Entry 8Y3U (electron microscopy, 2.98 A resolution); this record covers chains C and G of the 12 polymer chains in the assembly.

Chain C (and G):
Molecule: Virion spike glycoprotein
Organism: Ebola virus
Notes: chain G of this document is another copy of the same molecule, construct and numbering; everything in this record applies to it too
Reference sequence: A0A1C4HDV6 (A0A1C4HDV6_9MONO); numbering as in UniProt (aligned over 503-597)
Amino-acid sequence (97 residues; row label = number of the first residue in the row):
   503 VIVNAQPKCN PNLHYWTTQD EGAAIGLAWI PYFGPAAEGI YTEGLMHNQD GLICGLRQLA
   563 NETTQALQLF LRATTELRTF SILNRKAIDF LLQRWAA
Differences from the reference sequence: expression tag (598-599)
Disulfide bonds: Cys511-Cys556
Reported in the primary citation:
  - mutagenesis - T565A, L569A: decreased binding to 2G1 vh
  - post-translational modification sites: Asn563
  - mutagenesis - N563A: unchanged binding to 2G1 vh

Interface between chain C and chain G:
Residue-residue contacts (11; chain C residue first):
  Gln521(C) with Ala575(G)
  Asp522(C) with Leu571(G)
  Gly524(C) with Leu571(G)
  Ala526(C) with Gln567(G)
  Ala530(C) with Arg574(G), hydrogen bond (backbone-side chain)
  Trp531(C) with Gln567(G), hydrogen bond; Leu571(G), hydrophobic
  Pro533(C) with Gln570(G)
  Pro537(C) with Arg574(G)
  Leu593(C) with Leu593(G), hydrophobic
  Trp597(C) with Trp597(G)
Interface residues without a listed pair, chain C (15 interface residues in all): Ala525, Gly536, Phe582, Asn586, Phe592
Interface residues without a listed pair, chain G (13 interface residues in all): Thr566, Glu578, Arg587, Ile590, Leu594, Ala599

In short:
15 residues of chain C and 13 residues of chain G are in contact; the contacts include 2 hydrogen bonds. Polar
contacts include Ala530(C)-Arg574(G) and Trp531(C)-Gln567(G). The paper reports that T565A and L569A of chain
C reduce binding to 2G1 vh; a modification site at Asn563(C).
Chain C and chain G are both Virion spike glycoprotein (Ebola virus); the structure, Ebola virus glycoprotein
in complex with a broadly neutralizing antibody 2G1, was determined by electron microscopy.
